Entry 6URO (electron microscopy, 3.60 A resolution); this record covers chains B and F of the 6 polymer chains in the assembly.

[Chain B]
Protein: pre-mRNA 3' end processing protein WDR33
Source organism: Homo sapiens
Reference sequence: Q9C0J8 (WDR33_HUMAN); residue numbers follow UniProt; this construct covers 1-572
Sequence (587 residues; numbered -14 to 572; the number before each row is that of its first residue; numbers below 1 keep their minus sign (Met-14 is residue -14)):
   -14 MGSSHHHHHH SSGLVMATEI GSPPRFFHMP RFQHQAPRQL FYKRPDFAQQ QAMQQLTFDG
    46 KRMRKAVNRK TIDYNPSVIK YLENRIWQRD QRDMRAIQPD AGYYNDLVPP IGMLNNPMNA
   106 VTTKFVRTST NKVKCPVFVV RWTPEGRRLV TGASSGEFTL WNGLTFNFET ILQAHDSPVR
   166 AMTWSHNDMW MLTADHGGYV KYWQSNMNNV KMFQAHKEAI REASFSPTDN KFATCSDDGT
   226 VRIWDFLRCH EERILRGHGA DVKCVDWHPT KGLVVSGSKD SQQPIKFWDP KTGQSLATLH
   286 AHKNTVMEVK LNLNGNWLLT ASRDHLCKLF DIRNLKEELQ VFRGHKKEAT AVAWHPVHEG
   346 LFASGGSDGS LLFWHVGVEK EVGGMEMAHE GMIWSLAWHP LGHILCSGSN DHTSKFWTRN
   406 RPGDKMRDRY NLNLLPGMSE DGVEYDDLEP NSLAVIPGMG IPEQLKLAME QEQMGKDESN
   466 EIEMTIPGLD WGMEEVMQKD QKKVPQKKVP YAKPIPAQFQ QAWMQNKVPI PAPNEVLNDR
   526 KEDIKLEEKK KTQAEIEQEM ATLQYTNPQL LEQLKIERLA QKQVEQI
Disordered / not traced: -14 to 41, 420-572
Differences from the reference sequence: expression tag (-14 to 0)
Curated features (UniProtKB/Swiss-Prot):
  - modified residue: Ala2 (N-acetylalanine), Ser7 (Phosphoserine), Lys46 (N6-acetyllysine)
  - cross-link (Glycyl lysine isopeptide (Lys-Gly)): Lys526 (interchain with G-Cter in SUMO2), Lys530 (interchain with G-Cter in SUMO2), Lys560 (interchain with G-Cter in SUMO2)

[Chain F]
Protein: Cleavage stimulation factor subunit 3
Source organism: Homo sapiens
Reference sequence: Q12996 (CSTF3_HUMAN); residue numbers follow UniProt; this construct covers 1-717
Sequence (717 residues; each row starts with the number of its first residue):
     1 MSGDGATEQA AEYVPEKVKK AEKKLEENPY DLDAWSILIR EAQNQPIDKA RKTYERLVAQ
    61 FPSSGRFWKL YIEAEIKAKN YDKVEKLFQR CLMKVLHIDL WKCYLSYVRE TKGKLPSYKE
   121 KMAQAYDFAL DKIGMEIMSY QIWVDYINFL KGVEAVGSYA ENQRITAVRR VYQRGCVNPM
   181 INIEQLWRDY NKYEEGINIH LAKKMIEDRS RDYMNARRVA KEYETVMKGL DRNAPSVPPQ
   241 NTPQEAQQVD MWKKYIQWEK SNPLRTEDQT LITKRVMFAY EQCLLVLGHH PDIWYEAAQY
   301 LEQSSKLLAE KGDMNNAKLF SDEAANIYER AISTLLKKNM LLYFAYADYE ESRMKYEKVH
   361 SIYNRLLAIE DIDPTLVYIQ YMKFARRAEG IKSGRMIFKK AREDTRTRHH VYVTAALMEY
   421 YCSKDKSVAF KIFELGLKKY GDIPEYVLAY IDYLSHLNED NNTRVLFERV LTSGSLPPEK
   481 SGEIWARFLA FESNIGDLAS ILKVEKRRFT AFKEEYEGKE TALLVDRYKF MDLYPCSASE
   541 LKALGYKDVS RAKLAAIIPD PVVAPSIVPV LKDEVDRKPE YPKPDTQQMI PFQPRHLAPP
   601 GLHPVPGGVF PVPPAAVVLM KLLPPPICFQ GPFVQVDELM EIFRRCKIPN TVEEAVRIIT
   661 GGAPELAVEG NGPVESNAVL TKAVKRPNED SDEDEEKGAV VPPVHDIYRA RQQKRIR
Disordered / not traced: 1-20, 241-242, 550-717
Curated features (UniProtKB/Swiss-Prot):
  - modified residue: Ser2 (N-acetylserine), Ser691 (Phosphoserine)

[Chain B / chain F interface]
Pairs across the interface - 8 pairs, chain B then chain F:
  Gly329(B) - Glu267(F)
  Lys331(B) - Asp268(F)
  Lys365(B) - Glu267(F)  salt bridge
  Lys365(B) - Glu310(F)
  Glu366(B) - Glu310(F)
  Glu366(B) - Lys311(F)
  Leu417(B) - Asn315(F)
  Leu419(B) - Asn315(F)
Other interface residues (no listed pair), chain B (7 interface residues in all): Arg328

[Overview]
7 residues of chain B and 5 residues of chain F are in contact, with 1 salt bridge. The salt-bridged pair is
Lys365(B)-Glu267(F).
Here chain B is pre-mRNA 3' end processing protein WDR33 and chain F is Cleavage stimulation factor subunit 3,
both from Homo sapiens. Entry 6URO (Cryo-EM structure of human CPSF160-WDR33-CPSF30-PAS RNA-CstF77 complex)
was determined by electron microscopy (same publication as 6URG).
